PDB entry 7FFQ | electron microscopy, 3.50 A resolution | chains C and F of the 12 polymer chains in the assembly

Chain C:
Molecule: Spike glycoprotein E1
Organism: Venezuelan equine encephalitis virus (strain TC-83)
UniProt: P05674 (POLS_EEVV8); residues 1-442 here correspond to UniProt positions 813-1254 (UniProt number = residue number + 812)
Chain sequence (442 residues; row label = number of the first residue in the row):
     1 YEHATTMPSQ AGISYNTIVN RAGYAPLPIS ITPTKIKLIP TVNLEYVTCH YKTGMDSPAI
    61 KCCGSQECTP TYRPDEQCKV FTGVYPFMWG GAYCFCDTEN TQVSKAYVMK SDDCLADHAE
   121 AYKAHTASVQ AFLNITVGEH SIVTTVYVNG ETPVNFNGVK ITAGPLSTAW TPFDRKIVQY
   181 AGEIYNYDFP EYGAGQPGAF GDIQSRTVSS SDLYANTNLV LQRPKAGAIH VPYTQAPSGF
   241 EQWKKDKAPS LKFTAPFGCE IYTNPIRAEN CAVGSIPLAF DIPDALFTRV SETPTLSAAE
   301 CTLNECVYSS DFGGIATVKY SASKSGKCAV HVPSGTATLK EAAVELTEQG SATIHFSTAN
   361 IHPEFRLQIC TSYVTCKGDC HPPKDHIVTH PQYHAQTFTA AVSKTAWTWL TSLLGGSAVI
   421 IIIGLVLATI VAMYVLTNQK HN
Disulfides: Cys62-Cys94, Cys63-Cys96, Cys259-Cys271, Cys301-Cys376, Cys306-Cys380, Cys328-Cys370
UniProt features mapped onto this chain:
  - region: Val84 to Thr101 (E1 fusion peptide loop)
  - glycosylation: Asn134 (N-linked (GlcNAc...) asparagine)

Chain F:
Molecule: Capsid protein
Organism: Venezuelan equine encephalitis virus (strain TC-83)
Notes: EC 3.4.21.90
UniProt: P05674 (POLS_EEVV8); residues 1-275 here = UniProt positions 1-275
Chain sequence (275 residues; numbered 1 to 275; the number before each row is that of its first residue):
     1 MFPFQPMYPM QPMPYRNPFA APRRPWFPRT DPFLAMQVQE LTRSMANLTF KQRRDAPPEG
    61 PSANKPKKEA SQKQKGGGQG KKKKNQGKKK AKTGPPNPKA QNGNKKKTNK KPGKRQRMVM
   121 KLESDKTFPI MLEGKINGYA CVVGGKLFRP MHVEGKIDND VLAALKTKKA SKYDLEYADV
   181 PQNMRADTFK YTHEKPQGYY SWHHGAVQYE NGRFTVPKGV GAKGDSGRPI LDNQGRVVAI
   241 VLGGVNEGSR TALSVVMWNE KGVTVKYTPE NCEQW
Not modelled in the structure: 1-112
Construct notes: engineered mutation Asn64 (Lys in P05674)
UniProt features mapped onto this chain:
  - region: Met1 to Phe33 (Necessary for nucleocapsid assembly and virus assembly), Phe33 to Lys68 (Host transcription inhibition), Ala91 to Thr127 (Binding to the viral RNA), Pro112 to Lys126 (Ribosome-binding)
  - motif: Leu41 to Leu48 (Supraphysiological nuclear export signal)
  - active site (Charge relay system): His152, Asp174, Ser226
  - site: Tyr200 (Involved in dimerization of the capsid protein), Asn233 (Involved in dimerization of the capsid protein), Trp275 (Cleavage)
  - modified residue: Thr93 (Phosphothreonine), Thr108 (Phosphothreonine), Ser124 (Phosphoserine), Thr127 (Phosphothreonine)

Interface between chain C and chain F:
Pairs across the interface (8; chain C residue first):
  Asn438(C) with Asn259(F)
  Gln439(C) with Tyr173(F), hydrogen bond
  His441(C) with Asn259(F); Lys261(F)
  Asn442(C) with Gly212(F); Met257(F); Trp258(F); Asn259(F)
Interface residues without a listed pair, chain F (9 interface residues in all): Val263, Thr264, Val265

Overview:
Chain C and chain F form an interface of 4 and 9 residues respectively; the contacts include 1 hydrogen bond.
Its one hydrogen-bonded contact is Gln439(C)-Tyr173(F). UniProt lists 3 active-site residues on chain F.
Here chain C is Spike glycoprotein E1 and chain F is Capsid protein, both from Venezuelan equine encephalitis
virus (strain TC-83). Entry 7FFQ (Cryo-EM structure of VEEV VLP at the 2-fold axes) was determined by electron
microscopy, deposited together with 7FFE, 7FFF, 7FFL, 7FFN and 7FFO.
